Entry 5CZ7 (X-ray diffraction, 2.50 A resolution); this record covers chains O and P of the 28 polymer chains in the assembly.

[Chain O]
Molecule: Proteasome subunit alpha type-2
From: Saccharomyces cerevisiae (strain ATCC 204508 / S288c)
Notes: EC 3.4.25.1
UniProt: P23639 (PSA2_YEAST); residues 1-250 here = UniProt positions 1-250
Amino-acid sequence (250 residues; row label = number of the first residue in the row):
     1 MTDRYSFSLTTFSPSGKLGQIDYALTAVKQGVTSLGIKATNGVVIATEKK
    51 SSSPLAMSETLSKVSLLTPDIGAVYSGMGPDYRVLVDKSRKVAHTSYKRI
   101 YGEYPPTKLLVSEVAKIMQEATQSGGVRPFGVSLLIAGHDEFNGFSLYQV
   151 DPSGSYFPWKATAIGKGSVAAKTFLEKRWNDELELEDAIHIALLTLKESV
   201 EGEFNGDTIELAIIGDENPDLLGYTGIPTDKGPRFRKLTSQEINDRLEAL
Curated features (UniProtKB/Swiss-Prot):
  - cross-link: Lys108 (Glycyl lysine isopeptide (Lys-Gly) (interchain with G-Cter in ubiquitin))

[Chain P]
Molecule: Proteasome subunit alpha type-3
From: Saccharomyces cerevisiae (strain ATCC 204508 / S288c)
Notes: EC 3.4.25.1
UniProt: P23638 (PSA3_YEAST); residues 0-257 here correspond to UniProt positions 1-258 (UniProt number = residue number + 1)
Amino-acid sequence (258 residues; numbered 0 to 257; the number before each row is that of its first residue; numbering starts at 0):
     0 MGSRRYDSRTTIFSPEGRLYQVEYALESISHAGTAIGIMASDGIVLAAER
    50 KVTSTLLEQDTSTEKLYKLNDKIAVAVAGLTADAEILINTARIHAQNYLK
   100 TYNEDIPVEILVRRLSDIKQGYTQHGGLRPFGVSFIYAGYDDRYGYQLYT
   150 SNPSGNYTGWKAISVGANTSAAQTLLQMDYKDDMKVDDAIELALKTLSKT
   200 TDSSALTYDRLEFATIRKGANDGEVYQKIFKPQEIKDILVKTGITKKDED
   250 EEADEDMK
Unresolved in the structure: 0, 245-257
Curated features (UniProtKB/Swiss-Prot):
  - cross-link (Glycyl lysine isopeptide (Lys-Gly)): Lys99 (interchain with G-Cter in ubiquitin), Lys198 (interchain with G-Cter in ubiquitin), Lys230 (interchain with G-Cter in ubiquitin)

[Chain O / chain P interface]
Residue-residue contacts - 62 pairs, chain O then chain P:
  Arg4(O) - Ser2(P)  hydrogen bond (backbone-side chain)
  Tyr5(O) - Ser2(P)
  Tyr5(O) - Tyr5(P)
  Ser6(O) - Gly125(P)
  Ser6(O) - Leu127(P)
  Phe7(O) - Ser2(P)
  Phe7(O) - Tyr5(P)
  Phe7(O) - Asp6(P)
  Phe7(O) - Gly126(P)
  Ser8(O) - Gly126(P)  hydrogen bond (backbone-backbone)
  Ser8(O) - Leu127(P)
  Ser8(O) - Arg128(P)  hydrogen bond (side chain-backbone)
  Thr10(O) - Arg128(P)
  Thr11(O) - Ser7(P)
  Thr11(O) - Thr9(P)
  Thr11(O) - Gln20(P)
  Phe12(O) - Gln20(P)
  Phe12(O) - Tyr23(P)
  Phe12(O) - Ala24(P)  hydrophobic
  Phe12(O) - Arg128(P)
  Phe12(O) - Pro129(P)
  Phe12(O) - Gly131(P)
  Ser13(O) - Tyr23(P)
  Pro14(O) - Tyr23(P)  hydrophobic
  Pro14(O) - Glu26(P)
  Ser15(O) - Glu26(P)
  Gly16(O) - Tyr23(P)
  Gly16(O) - Ser27(P)  hydrogen bond (backbone-side chain)
  Leu18(O) - Arg128(P)
  Lys38(O) - Glu57(P)  salt bridge
  Ser112(O) - Glu84(P)
  Lys116(O) - Ile85(P)
  Gln119(O) - Ala81(P)
  Gln119(O) - Asp82(P)  hydrogen bond
  Gln119(O) - Ile85(P)
  Gln119(O) - Arg128(P)
  Thr122(O) - Arg128(P)  hydrogen bond (backbone-side chain)
  Gln123(O) - Tyr121(P)
  Gln123(O) - Leu127(P)
  Gln123(O) - Arg128(P)  hydrogen bond (side chain-backbone)
  Gln123(O) - Phe130(P)
  Gly125(O) - Leu127(P)
  Ser153(O) - Ala81(P)
  Gly154(O) - Ala81(P)
  Ser155(O) - Ala81(P)
  Tyr156(O) - Glu84(P)  hydrogen bond
  Phe157(O) - Leu56(P)  hydrophobic
  Pro158(O) - Leu56(P)
  Pro158(O) - Glu57(P)  hydrogen bond (backbone-backbone)
  Pro158(O) - Thr60(P)
  Pro158(O) - Ser61(P)
  Trp159(O) - Ser53(P)
  Trp159(O) - Leu55(P)
  Trp159(O) - Leu56(P)
  Lys160(O) - Thr54(P)  hydrogen bond (side chain-backbone)
  Lys160(O) - Leu55(P)  hydrogen bond (backbone-backbone)
  Lys160(O) - Leu56(P)
  Lys160(O) - Glu57(P)
  Ala161(O) - Leu55(P)
  Leu175(O) - Leu55(P)  hydrophobic
  Glu176(O) - Ser53(P)
  Glu176(O) - Thr54(P)
Also at the interface, not in a pair above, chain O (34 interface residues in all): Ser124, Tyr148, Trp179
Also at the interface, not in a pair above, chain P (32 interface residues in all): His30, Leu79, Thr80

[In short]
34 residues of chain O and 32 residues of chain P are in contact, with 11 hydrogen bonds and 1 salt bridge.
Among the polar pairs are Lys38(O)-Glu57(P), Arg4(O)-Ser2(P) and Ser8(O)-Arg128(P).
Here chain O is Proteasome subunit alpha type-2 and chain P is Proteasome subunit alpha type-3, both from
Saccharomyces cerevisiae (strain ATCC 204508 / S288c). Entry 5CZ7 (Yeast 20S proteasome beta5-T1A beta5-K81R
double mutant in complex with Bortezomib, propeptide expressed in cis) was determined by X-ray diffraction,
deposited together with 5CZ4, 5CZ5, 5CZ6, 5CZ8, 5CZ9, 5CZA and 16 further entries.
